Entry 7U0N (X-ray diffraction, 2.61 A resolution); this record covers chains A and E.

Chain A:
Name: Angiotensin-converting enzyme 2
Source organism: Homo sapiens
Notes: EC 3.4.17.23
Reference sequence: Q9BYF1 (ACE2_HUMAN); residues 19-615 here = UniProt positions 19-615
Sequence (597 residues; numbered 19 to 615; the number before each row is that of its first residue):
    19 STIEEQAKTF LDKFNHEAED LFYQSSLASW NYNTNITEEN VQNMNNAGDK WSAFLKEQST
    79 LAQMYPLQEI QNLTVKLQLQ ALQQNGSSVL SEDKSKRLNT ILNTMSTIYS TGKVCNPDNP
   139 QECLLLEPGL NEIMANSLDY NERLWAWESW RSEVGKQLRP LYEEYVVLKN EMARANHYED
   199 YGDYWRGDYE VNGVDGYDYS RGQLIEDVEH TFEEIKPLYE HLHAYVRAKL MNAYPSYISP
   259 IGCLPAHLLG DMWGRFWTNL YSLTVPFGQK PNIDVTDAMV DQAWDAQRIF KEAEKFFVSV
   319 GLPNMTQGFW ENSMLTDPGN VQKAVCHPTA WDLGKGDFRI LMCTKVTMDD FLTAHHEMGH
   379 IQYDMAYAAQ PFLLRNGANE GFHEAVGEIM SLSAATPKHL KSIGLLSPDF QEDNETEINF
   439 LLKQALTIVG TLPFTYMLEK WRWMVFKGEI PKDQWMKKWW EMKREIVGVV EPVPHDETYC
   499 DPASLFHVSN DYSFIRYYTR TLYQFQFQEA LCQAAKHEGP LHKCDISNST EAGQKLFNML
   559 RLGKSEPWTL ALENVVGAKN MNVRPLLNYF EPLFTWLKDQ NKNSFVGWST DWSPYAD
Disordered / not traced: 615
Curated features (UniProtKB/Swiss-Prot):
  - region (Interaction with SARS-CoV spike glycoprotein): Asp30 to Tyr41, Met82 to Pro84, Lys353 to Arg357
  - active site: Glu375 (Proton acceptor), His505 (Proton donor)
  - binding site (chloride): Arg169, Trp477, Lys481
  - binding site (substrate): Arg273, His345, Pro346, Tyr515
  - binding site (Zn(2+)): His374, His378, Glu402
  - glycosylation (N-linked (GlcNAc...) asparagine): Asn53, Asn90, Asn103, Asn322, Asn432, Asn546
  - mutagenesis: Ser19 (S19P: Increases slightly the interaction with RBD domain of SARS-CoV-2 spike protein), Gln24 to Lys26 (Slightly inhibits interaction with SARS-CoV spike glycoprotein), Gln24 (Q24T: Increases slightly the interaction with RBD domain of SARS-CoV-2 spike protein), Ala25 (A25V: Increases slightly the interaction with RBD domain of SARS-CoV-2 spike protein), Thr27 (T27Y: Increases slightly the interaction with RBD domain of SARS-CoV-2 spike protein. In sACE2.v2.2; increases interaction with RBD domain of SARS-CoV-2 spike protein ...), Leu29 (L29F: Increases slightly the interaction with RBD domain of SARS-CoV-2 spike protein), Lys31 (K31D: Abolishes interaction with SARS-CoV spike glycoprotein; K31Y: Increases slightly the interaction with RBD domain of SARS-CoV-2 spike protein), Asn33 (N33D: Increases slightly the interaction with RBD domain of SARS-CoV-2 spike protein), His34 (H34A: Increases slightly the interaction with RBD domain of SARS-CoV-2 spike protein), Glu37 (E37A: No effect on interaction with SARS-CoV spike glycoprotein), Asp38 (D38A: No effect on interaction with SARS-CoV spike glycoprotein), Leu39 (L39R: Increases slightly the interaction with RBD domain of SARS-CoV-2 spike protein), 48 further mutagenesis entries in UniProt
Disulfides: Cys133-Cys141, Cys344-Cys361, Cys530-Cys542
Glycans and other covalent adducts: N-acetylglucosamine (NAG) linked to Asn90, Asn103, Asn322, Asn432, Asn546
Reported in the primary citation:
  - contacts within the chain: Lys31-Gln76 (hydrogen bond), Glu37-Lys353 (salt bridge)
  - conformationally variable residues (side-chain flip): Lys31, Lys353

Chain E:
Name: Spike protein S1
Source organism: Severe acute respiratory syndrome coronavirus 2
Notes: fragment: receptor binding domain
Sequence (217 residues; row label = number of the first residue in the row):
   319 RVVPSGDVVR FPNITNLCPF GEVFNATKFP SVYAWERKKI SNCVADYSVL YNSTFFSTFK
   379 CYGVSATKLN DLCFSNVYAD SFVVKGDDVR QIAPGQTGVI ADYNYKLPDD FMGCVLAWNT
   439 RNIDATSTGN YNYKYRLFRK SNLKPFERDI STEIYQAGST PCNGVAGFNC YFPLRSYSFR
   499 PTYGVGHQPY RVVVLSFELL NAPATVCGPK LSTDLIK
Disordered / not traced: 319-333, 518-522, 527-535
Disulfides: Cys336-Cys361, Cys379-Cys432, Cys391-Cys525, Cys480-Cys488
Glycans and other covalent adducts: N-acetylglucosamine (NAG) linked to Asn343
Reported in the primary citation:
  - contacts within the chain: Phe490-Arg493 (backbone contact), Ser496-Tyr501 (hydrogen bond)
  - mutagenesis - S477N, T478K: increased binding to Angiotensin-converting enzyme 2 (chain A)

How chain A and chain E interact:
Pairs across the interface - 36 pairs, chain A then chain E:
  Ser19(A) with Ala475(E), hydrogen bond (side chain-backbone); Ser477(E)
  Gln24(A) with Ala475(E); Gly476(E); Asn487(E), hydrogen bond
  Thr27(A) with Phe456(E); Ala475(E); Tyr489(E)
  Phe28(A) with Tyr489(E)
  Asp30(A) with Leu455(E); Phe456(E)
  Lys31(A) with Phe456(E); Tyr489(E); Arg493(E)
  His34(A) with Tyr453(E); Arg493(E); Ser494(E), hydrogen bond (side chain-backbone)
  Asp38(A) with Tyr449(E), hydrogen bond; Ser496(E), hydrogen bond
  Tyr41(A) with Arg498(E); Thr500(E), hydrogen bond; Tyr501(E), hydrophobic
  Gln42(A) with Tyr449(E), hydrogen bond; Arg498(E)
  Met82(A) with Phe486(E), hydrophobic
  Tyr83(A) with Phe486(E); Asn487(E), hydrogen bond; Tyr489(E), hydrogen bond
  Glu329(A) with Arg439(E), salt bridge
  Lys353(A) with Tyr501(E); Gly502(E), hydrogen bond (backbone-backbone); His505(E)
  Gly354(A) with Gly502(E); His505(E)
  Asp355(A) with Thr500(E)
  Arg357(A) with Thr500(E)
Also at the interface, not in a pair above, chain A (22 interface residues in all): Glu35, Glu37, Leu45, Leu79, Asn330
Interface features reported in the paper:
  - pairs named by the authors: Asp38(A)-Arg498(E), Tyr41(A)-Tyr501(E) (pi stacking), Lys353(A)-Tyr501(E) (hydrophobic contact), Arg498(E)-Tyr41(A) (hydrophobic contact), His505(E)-Lys353(A)

In short:
22 residues of chain A and 19 residues of chain E are in contact; the contacts include 10 hydrogen bonds and 1
salt bridge. Polar contacts include Glu329(A)-Arg439(E), Ser19(A)-Ala475(E) and Gln24(A)-Asn487(E). The
authors report contacts between Asp38(A) and Arg498(E) and His505(E) and Lys353(A); pi stacking between
Tyr41(A) and Tyr501(E); hydrophobic contacts between Lys353(A) and Tyr501(E) and Arg498(E) and Tyr41(A). From
the paper: S477N and T478K of chain E increase binding to Angiotensin-converting enzyme 2 (chain A);
conformational variability at Lys31(A) and Lys353(A).
Chain A is Angiotensin-converting enzyme 2 (Homo sapiens) and chain E is Spike protein S1 (Severe acute
respiratory syndrome coronavirus 2); the structure, Crystal structure of chimeric omicron RBD (strain BA.1)
complexed with human ACE2, was determined by X-ray diffraction.
